Entry 2FLN (X-ray diffraction, 2.50 A resolution); this record covers chains P and A of the 3 polymer chains in the assembly.

== Chain P ==
Molecule: DNA primer strand
Sequence (7 nucleotides; row label = number of the first residue in the row):
   867 AGGACCC
Modified positions: DOC (2',3'-dideoxycytidine-5'-monophosphate) at position 873

== Chain A ==
Molecule: DNA polymerase iota
From: Homo sapiens
Notes: EC 2.7.7.7
UniProt: Q9UNA4 (POLI_HUMAN); residues 1-420 here = UniProt positions 1-420
Amino-acid sequence (420 residues; row label = number of the first residue in the row):
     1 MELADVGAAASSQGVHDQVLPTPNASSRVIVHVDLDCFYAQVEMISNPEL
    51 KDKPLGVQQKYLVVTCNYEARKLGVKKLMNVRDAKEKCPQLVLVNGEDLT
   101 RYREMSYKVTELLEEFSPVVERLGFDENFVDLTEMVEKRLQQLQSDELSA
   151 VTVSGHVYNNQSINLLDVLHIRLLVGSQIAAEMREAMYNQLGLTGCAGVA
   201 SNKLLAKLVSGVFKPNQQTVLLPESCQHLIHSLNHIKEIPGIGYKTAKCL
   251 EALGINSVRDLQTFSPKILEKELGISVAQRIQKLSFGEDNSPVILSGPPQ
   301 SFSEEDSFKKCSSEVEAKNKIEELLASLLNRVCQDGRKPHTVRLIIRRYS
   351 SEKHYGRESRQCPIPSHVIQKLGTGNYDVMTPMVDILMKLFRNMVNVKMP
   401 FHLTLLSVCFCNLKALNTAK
Not modelled in the structure: 1-25, 350-355, 371-378, 395-403, 415-420
Swiss-Prot annotation at these positions:
  - natural variant: Gly96 (R96G: Large decrease in catalytic activity efficiency which is partially rescued by the presence of Mn(2+) instead Mg(2+); this construct carries the variant)
  - mutagenesis: Met1 to Ala25 (Small decrease in catalytic activity efficiency which is partially rescued by the presence of Mn(2+) instead Mg(2+))

== Interface between chain P and chain A ==
Pairs across the interface (20):
  DA867(P) - Ser359(A)  sugar contact
  DA867(P) - Arg360(A)  hydrogen bond to the phosphate
  DA867(P) - Gln361(A)  base contact
  DG868(P) - Glu358(A)  phosphate contact
  DG868(P) - Ser359(A)  hydrogen bond to the phosphate
  DG868(P) - Arg360(A)  salt bridge to the phosphate
  DC871(P) - Gly243(A)  hydrogen bond to the phosphate
  DC871(P) - Tyr244(A)  phosphate contact
  DC871(P) - Lys245(A)  hydrogen bond to the phosphate
  DC871(P) - Thr246(A)  hydrogen bond to the phosphate
  DC872(P) - Leu123(A)  phosphate contact
  DC872(P) - Lys207(A)  hydrogen bond to the phosphate
  DC872(P) - Gly241(A)  hydrogen bond to the phosphate
  DC872(P) - Ile242(A)  phosphate contact
  DC872(P) - Gly243(A)  phosphate contact
  DOC_873(P) - Leu123(A)  sugar contact
  DOC_873(P) - Gly124(A)  sugar contact
  DOC_873(P) - Asp126(A)  sugar contact
  DOC_873(P) - Glu127(A)  sugar contact
  DOC_873(P) - Lys207(A)  salt bridge to the phosphate
Other interface residues (no listed pair), chain P (6 interface residues in all): DA870
Other interface residues (no listed pair), chain A (18 interface residues in all): Ile239, Pro240, Arg357

== Summary ==
Chain P and chain A form an interface of 6 and 18 residues respectively, with 7 hydrogen bonds and 2 salt
bridges. Polar contacts include DA867(P)-Arg360(A), DG868(P)-Ser359(A) and DC871(P)-Gly243(A). From UniProt: 6
mutagenesis sites on chain A.
Chain P is DNA primer strand and chain A is DNA polymerase iota (Homo sapiens); the structure, binary complex
of catalytic core of human DNA polymerase iota with DNA (template A), was determined by X-ray diffraction
together with 2FLL and 2FLP from the same study.
